7OWQ - chains A and D; structure by X-ray diffraction, 3.00 A resolution.

== Chain A ==
Molecule: Glycylpeptide N-tetradecanoyltransferase 1
Organism: Homo sapiens
Notes: EC 2.3.1.97
Reference sequence: P30419 (NMT1_HUMAN); residue numbers follow UniProt; this construct covers 99-496
Amino-acid sequence (402 residues; row label = number of the first residue in the row):
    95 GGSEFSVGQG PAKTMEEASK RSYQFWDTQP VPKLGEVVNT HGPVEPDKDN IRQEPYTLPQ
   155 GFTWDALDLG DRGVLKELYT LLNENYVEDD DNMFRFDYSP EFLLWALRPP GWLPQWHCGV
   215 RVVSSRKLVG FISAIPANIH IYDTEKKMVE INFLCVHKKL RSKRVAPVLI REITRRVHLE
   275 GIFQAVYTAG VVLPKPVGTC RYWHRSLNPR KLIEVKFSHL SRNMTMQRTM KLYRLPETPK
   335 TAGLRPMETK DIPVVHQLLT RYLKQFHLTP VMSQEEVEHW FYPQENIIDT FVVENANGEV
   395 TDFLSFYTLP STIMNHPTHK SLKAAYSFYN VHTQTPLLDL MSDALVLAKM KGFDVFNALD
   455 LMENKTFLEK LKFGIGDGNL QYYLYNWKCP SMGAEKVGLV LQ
Unresolved in the structure: 95-105
Differences from the reference sequence: expression tag (95-98)
Small-molecule neighbours: tetradecanoyl-coa (MYA): Y117, Q118, F119, W120, N179, Y180, V181, V243, I245, N246, F247, L248, C249, V250, R255, S256, K257, R258, V259, A260, P261, I264, T268, V271, H272, I276, F277, Q278, A279, Y281, T282, A283, V285, L287, Y479
Swiss-Prot annotation at these positions:
  - binding site (tetradecanoyl-CoA): Q118, F119, W120, F247, L248, C249, V250, S256, R258, V259, A260
  - mutagenesis: Y180 (Y180P: Abolished glycine- and lysine-myristoyltransferase activities), V181 (V181L: Reduced glycine N-myristoyltransferase activity), Y192 (Y192A: Reduced glycine N-myristoyltransferase activity), G492 (G492D/K: Reduced activity)
What the authors report for this chain:
  - catalytic residues: Q496 (citing earlier work)

== Chain D ==
Molecule: Mgy-asn-cys-phe-ser-lys-pro-arg
Amino-acid sequence (8 residues; row label = number of the first residue in the row):
     2 GNCFSKPR
Modified / non-standard residues: G2 (sarcosine; SAR)

== Chain A / chain D interface ==
Contacting residue pairs - 42 pairs, chain A then chain D:
  D183(A) - F5(D)
  D185(A) - K7(D)  salt bridge
  M187(A) - K7(D)
  F188(A) - F5(D)  hydrophobic
  F188(A) - K7(D)
  F190(A) - N3(D)
  F190(A) - F5(D)  hydrophobic
  Y192(A) - G2(D)
  N246(A) - N3(D)
  T282(A) - N3(D)
  G284(A) - C4(D)
  Y296(A) - G2(D)
  Y296(A) - N3(D)  hydrogen bond (side chain-backbone)
  Y296(A) - C4(D)  hydrogen bond (side chain-backbone)
  Y296(A) - S6(D)
  H298(A) - S6(D)  hydrogen bond
  H298(A) - K7(D)
  K310(A) - K7(D)
  F311(A) - S6(D)
  F311(A) - K7(D)
  F311(A) - P8(D)
  S312(A) - P8(D)
  H313(A) - R9(D)
  Y401(A) - G2(D)  hydrogen bond (side chain-backbone)
  L403(A) - G2(D)
  S405(A) - F5(D)
  Y420(A) - G2(D)
  L453(A) - G2(D)
  I469(A) - P8(D)
  I469(A) - R9(D)  hydrogen bond (backbone-backbone)
  G470(A) - S6(D)
  G470(A) - K7(D)
  G470(A) - P8(D)
  D471(A) - S6(D)  hydrogen bond (backbone-side chain)
  D471(A) - K7(D)  hydrogen bond (backbone-backbone)
  G472(A) - S6(D)  hydrogen bond (backbone-side chain)
  N473(A) - C4(D)  hydrogen bond (backbone-side chain)
  L474(A) - N3(D)
  L474(A) - C4(D)
  L495(A) - G2(D)  hydrogen bond (backbone-backbone)
  Q496(A) - G2(D)
  Q496(A) - N3(D)  hydrogen bond (backbone-side chain)
Other interface residues (no listed pair), chain A (32 interface residues in all): V181, E182, R295, V494

== In short ==
32 residues of chain A and 8 residues of chain D are in contact, with 11 hydrogen bonds and 1 salt bridge.
Among the polar pairs are D185(A)-K7(D), Y296(A)-N3(D) and Y296(A)-C4(D). Chain A binds tetradecanoyl-coa.
From UniProt: 11 tetradecanoyl-CoA-binding residues and 4 mutagenesis sites on chain A. From the paper: the
catalytic residue Q496(A).
Chain A is Glycylpeptide N-tetradecanoyltransferase 1 (Homo sapiens) and chain D is
Mgy-asn-cys-phe-ser-lys-pro-arg; the structure, HsNMT1 in complex with both MyrCoA and peptide
N-Methylated-GNCFSKPR, was determined by X-ray diffraction, deposited together with 7OWM, 7OWN, 7OWO, 7OWP and
7OWU.
